PDB entry 9CUL | electron microscopy, 3.60 A resolution | chains E and H of the 26 polymer chains in the assembly

Chain E (and H):
Molecule: Major capsid protein
Organism: Pectobacterium phage phiTE
Notes: chain H of this document is another copy of the same molecule, construct and numbering; everything in this record applies to it too
UniProt: K9L3X8 (K9L3X8_9CAUD); residues 1-332 here = UniProt positions 1-332
Chain sequence (332 residues; each row starts with the number of its first residue):
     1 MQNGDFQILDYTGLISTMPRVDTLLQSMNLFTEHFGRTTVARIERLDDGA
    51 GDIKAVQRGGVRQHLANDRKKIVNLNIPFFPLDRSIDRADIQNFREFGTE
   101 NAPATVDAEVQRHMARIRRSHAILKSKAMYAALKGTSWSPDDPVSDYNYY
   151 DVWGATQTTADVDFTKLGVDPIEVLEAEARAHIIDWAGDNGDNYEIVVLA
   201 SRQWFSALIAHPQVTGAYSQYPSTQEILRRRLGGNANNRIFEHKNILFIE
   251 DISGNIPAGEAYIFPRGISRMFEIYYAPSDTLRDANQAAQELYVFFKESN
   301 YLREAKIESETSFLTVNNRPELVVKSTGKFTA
Disordered / not traced: 331-332

Interface between chain E and chain H:
Contacting residue pairs (31; chain E residue first):
  Met-1(E) / Gln-2(H)  hydrogen bond
  Met-1(E) / Arg-95(H)
  Met-1(E) / Asn-101(H)
  Gln-2(E) / Met-1(H)  hydrogen bond
  Gln-2(E) / Arg-95(H)  hydrogen bond
  Gln-2(E) / Glu-100(H)
  Gly-4(E) / Arg-95(H)  hydrogen bond (backbone-side chain)
  Phe-6(E) / Asn-93(H)
  Phe-6(E) / Phe-94(H)
  Phe-6(E) / Arg-95(H)  hydrogen bond (backbone-backbone)
  Gln-7(E) / Asn-93(H)
  Gln-7(E) / Phe-94(H)
  Gln-7(E) / Arg-95(H)  hydrogen bond (backbone-side chain)
  Ile-8(E) / Asn-93(H)  hydrogen bond (backbone-backbone)
  Ile-8(E) / Arg-95(H)
  Ile-8(E) / Asn-101(H)
  Ile-8(E) / Pro-103(H)  hydrophobic
  Asn-93(E) / Phe-6(H)
  Asn-93(E) / Gln-7(H)
  Asn-93(E) / Ile-8(H)  hydrogen bond (backbone-backbone)
  Phe-94(E) / Phe-6(H)
  Arg-95(E) / Gln-2(H)  hydrogen bond
  Arg-95(E) / Asp-5(H)  hydrogen bond (side chain-backbone)
  Arg-95(E) / Phe-6(H)  hydrogen bond (backbone-backbone)
  Arg-95(E) / Ile-8(H)
  Phe-97(E) / Phe-6(H)  hydrophobic
  Glu-100(E) / Gln-2(H)
  Asn-101(E) / Met-1(H)  hydrogen bond (side chain-backbone)
  Asn-101(E) / Gln-2(H)  hydrogen bond (backbone-side chain)
  Ala-102(E) / Ile-8(H)
  Pro-103(E) / Ile-8(H)  hydrophobic
Interface residues without a listed pair, chain E (16 interface residues in all): Asn-3, Asp-5
Interface residues without a listed pair, chain H (13 interface residues in all): Phe-97

Summary:
The interface between chain E and chain H involves 16 residues on one side and 13 on the other, with 13
hydrogen bonds. Polar contacts include Met-1(E)/Gln-2(H), Gln-2(E)/Arg-95(H) and Gly-4(E)/Arg-95(H).
Chain E and chain H are both Major capsid protein (Pectobacterium phage phiTE); the structure, Bacteriophage
PhiTE mature capsid, was determined by electron microscopy (same publication as 9CB9, 9CBA, 9CC7, 9CUY and
9MJN).
